7DCS - chains B and C of the 5 polymer chains in the assembly; structure by X-ray diffraction, 2.40 A resolution.

# Chain B (and C)
Name: Heat shock factor protein 1
From: Homo sapiens
Notes: chain C of this document is another copy of the same molecule, construct and numbering; everything in this record applies to it too
Reference sequence: Q00613 (HSF1_HUMAN); residue numbers follow UniProt; this construct covers 15-120
Chain sequence (113 residues; row label = number of the first residue in the row):
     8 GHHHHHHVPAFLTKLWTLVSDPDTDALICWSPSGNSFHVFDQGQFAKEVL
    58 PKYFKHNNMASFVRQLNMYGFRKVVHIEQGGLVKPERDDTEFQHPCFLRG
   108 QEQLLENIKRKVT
Disordered / not traced: 8-13, 91-94, 120 (chain C: 8-13, 84-95, 120)
Sequence notes: expression tag (8-14)
UniProt features mapped onto this chain:
  - modified residue (N6-acetyllysine): Lys-80, Lys-91, Lys-118
  - cross-link: Lys-91 (Glycyl lysine isopeptide (Lys-Gly) (interchain with G-Cter in SUMO2))
  - mutagenesis: Leu-22 (L22A: Inhibits HSE DNA-binding activity and transcriptional activation), Lys-80 (K80Q: Loss of nuclear stress bodies localization. Loss of DNA-binding and transcriptional activities upon heat shock. No change in homotrimerization upon heat shock ...), Lys-91 (K91R: No effect on sumoylation), Lys-118 (K118Q: Loss of nuclear stress bodies localization. No change in protein abundance; K118R: No change in nuclear stress bodies localization), Thr-120 (T120A: No effect on binding HSE nor on transcriptional activity)
Bound ions: Na+: Leu-25, Val-26, Asp-28, Thr-31, Asp-32, Ile-35
From the paper describing this entry:
  - binding site for the 23-nt DNA strand: Asn-74, Arg-117, Lys-118
  - conformationally variable residues (order/disorder transition): His-83 to Glu-98
  - self-association interface (contacts with another copy of this molecule): Lys-21

# Chain B / chain C interface
Residue-residue contacts (16):
  Ile-84(B) / Thr-20(C)
  Ile-84(B) / Lys-21(C)
  Gln-86(B) / Lys-21(C)  hydrogen bond (backbone-side chain)
  Gly-87(B) / Lys-21(C)
  Gly-87(B) / Tyr-60(C)
  Gly-87(B) / Phe-61(C)
  Gly-87(B) / Lys-62(C)  hydrogen bond (backbone-backbone)
  Gly-88(B) / Pro-58(C)
  Gly-88(B) / Tyr-60(C)
  Gly-88(B) / Phe-61(C)
  Leu-89(B) / Pro-58(C)  hydrogen bond (backbone-backbone)
  Leu-89(B) / Phe-61(C)  hydrogen bond (backbone-backbone)
  Leu-89(B) / Lys-62(C)
  Leu-89(B) / His-63(C)
  Val-90(B) / Pro-58(C)
  Val-90(B) / Lys-59(C)

# Overview
Chain B and chain C form an interface of 6 and 8 residues respectively; the contacts include 4 hydrogen bonds.
Polar pairs include Gln-86(B)/Lys-21(C), Gly-87(B)/Lys-62(C) and Leu-89(B)/Pro-58(C). Curated annotation
(UniProt) lists 5 mutagenesis sites on chain B. From the paper: a binding site for the 23-nt DNA strand at
Asn-74(B), Arg-117(B) and Lys-118(B); conformational variability at His-83(B).
Both chains are Heat shock factor protein 1 (Homo sapiens). Entry 7DCS (Crystal structure of HSF1 DNA-binding
domain in complex with 3-site HSE DNA (23 bp)) was determined by X-ray diffraction (same publication as 7DCJ,
7DCT and 7DCU).
